PDB entry 7K22 | electron microscopy, 3.20 A resolution | chains F4 and H5 of the 15 polymer chains in the assembly

# Chain F4
Protein: Capsid protein VP1
Source organism: Mus musculus polyomavirus 1
Reference sequence: A0A247D727 (A0A247D727_POVM1); residues 1-383 here correspond to UniProt positions 2-384 (UniProt number = residue number + 1)
Chain sequence (383 residues; row label = number of the first residue in the row):
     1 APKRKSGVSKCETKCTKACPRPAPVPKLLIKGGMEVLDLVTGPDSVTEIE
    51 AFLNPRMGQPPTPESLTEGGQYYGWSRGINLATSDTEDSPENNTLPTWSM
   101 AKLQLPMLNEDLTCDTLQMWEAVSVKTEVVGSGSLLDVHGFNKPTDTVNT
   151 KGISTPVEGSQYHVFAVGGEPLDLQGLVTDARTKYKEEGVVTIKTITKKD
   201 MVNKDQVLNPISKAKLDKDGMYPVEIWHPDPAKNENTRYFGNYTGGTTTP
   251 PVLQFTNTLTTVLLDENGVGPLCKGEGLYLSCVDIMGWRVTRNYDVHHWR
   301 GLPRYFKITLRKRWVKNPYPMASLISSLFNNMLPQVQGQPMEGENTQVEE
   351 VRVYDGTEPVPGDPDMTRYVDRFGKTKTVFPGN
Disordered / not traced: 1-17, 371-383
Reported in the primary citation:
  - mutagenesis - V296F: decreased growth in response to kidney

# Chain H5
Protein: 8A7H5 Fab heavy chain
Source organism: Rattus norvegicus
Notes: antibody fragment or engineered binder
Chain sequence (117 residues; row label = number of the first residue in the row):
     1 EESGGGLVQPGKSLKLSCSASGFTFSSYGMHWIRQVPGKGLDWVAYISSA
    51 SDTFYADAVKERFTISRDNAKNTLYLRLNSLKSEDTAIYYCARTRYPTDH
   101 FYDWFPYWGQGTLVTVS
Disordered / not traced: 1-13, 113-117
Cystine bridges: Cys-18/Cys-91

# How chain F4 and chain H5 interact
Residue-residue contacts (22; chain F4 residue first):
  Thr-67(F4) with Thr-24(H5); Ser-26(H5), hydrogen bond (backbone-side chain)
  Glu-68(F4) with Ser-26(H5), hydrogen bond (backbone-side chain); Ser-27(H5)
  Tyr-72(F4) with Asp-99(H5)
  Arg-77(F4) with Ser-49(H5); Ala-50(H5); Asp-99(H5), salt bridge
  Asn-80(F4) with Asp-99(H5); His-100(H5), hydrogen bond; Phe-101(H5)
  Thr-83(F4) with Tyr-102(H5)
  Glu-91(F4) with Asp-52(H5); Phe-54(H5); Phe-101(H5)
  Asn-93(F4) with Ala-50(H5)
  Asn-293(F4) with Tyr-96(H5); Thr-98(H5)
  Tyr-294(F4) with His-100(H5); Asp-103(H5); Trp-104(H5), hydrogen bond
  His-298(F4) with Asp-99(H5), salt bridge
Other interface residues (no listed pair), chain F4 (14 interface residues in all): Gly-69, Gly-78, Val-296
Other interface residues (no listed pair), chain H5 (16 interface residues in all): Pro-97
The authors on this interface:
  - residue pairs: Thr-98(H5)/Val-296(F4)
  - epitope / paratope residues, chain F4: Gly-78(F4), Glu-91(F4)
  - epitope / paratope residues, chain H5: Thr-98(H5)

# In short
Chain F4 and chain H5 form an interface of 14 and 16 residues respectively; the contacts include 4 hydrogen
bonds and 2 salt bridges. Polar pairs include Arg-77(F4)/Asp-99(H5), His-298(F4)/Asp-99(H5) and
Thr-67(F4)/Ser-26(H5). The authors report a contact between Thr-98(H5) and Val-296(F4). The paper reports that
V296F of chain F4 reduces growth in response to kidney; epitope/paratope residues Gly-78(F4), Glu-91(F4) and
Thr-98(H5).
Here chain F4 is Capsid protein VP1 (Mus musculus polyomavirus 1) and chain H5 is 8A7H5 Fab heavy chain
(Rattus norvegicus). Entry 7K22 (Murine polyomavirus pentavalent capsomer with 8A7H5 Fab, subparticle
reconstruction) was determined by electron microscopy (same publication as 7K23, 7K24 and 7K25).
